Entry 7L8X (electron microscopy, 3.00 A resolution); this record covers chains C and D of the 8 polymer chains in the assembly.

== Chain C ==
Molecule: BG505 SOSIP.v5.2 N241/N289 - gp120
Source organism: Human immunodeficiency virus 1
Chain sequence (503 residues; numbered -1 to 503 plus 11 insertion-coded residues; 13 numbers in that range are skipped by the numbering (no residue carries them; nothing is unmodelled there); the number before each row is that of its first residue; a row labelled like 185A-185J holds insertion residues (185A, then the next letters in order); numbers below 1 keep their minus sign (Met-1 is residue -1)):
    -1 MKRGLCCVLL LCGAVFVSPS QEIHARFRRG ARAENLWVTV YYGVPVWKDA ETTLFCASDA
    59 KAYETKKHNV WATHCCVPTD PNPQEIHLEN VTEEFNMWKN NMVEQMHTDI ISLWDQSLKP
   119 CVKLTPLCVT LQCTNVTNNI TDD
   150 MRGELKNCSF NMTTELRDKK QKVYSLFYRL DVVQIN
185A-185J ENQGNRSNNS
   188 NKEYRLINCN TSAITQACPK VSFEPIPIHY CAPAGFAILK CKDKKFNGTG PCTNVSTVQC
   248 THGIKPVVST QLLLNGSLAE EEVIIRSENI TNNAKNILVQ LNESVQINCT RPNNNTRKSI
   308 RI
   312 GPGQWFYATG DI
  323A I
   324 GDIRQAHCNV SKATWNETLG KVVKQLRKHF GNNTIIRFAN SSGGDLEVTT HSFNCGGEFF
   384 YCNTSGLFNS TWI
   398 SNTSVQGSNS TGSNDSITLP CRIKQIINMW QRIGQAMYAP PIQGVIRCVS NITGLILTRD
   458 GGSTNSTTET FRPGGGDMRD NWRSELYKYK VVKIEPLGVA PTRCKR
Unresolved in the structure: -1 to 32, 61-65, 185A-185J, 398-412
Cystine bridges: Cys54-Cys73, Cys119-Cys205, Cys126-Cys196, Cys131-Cys157, Cys218-Cys247, Cys228-Cys239, Cys296-Cys331, Cys378-Cys445, Cys385-Cys418
Glycans and other covalent adducts: N-acetylglucosamine (NAG) linked to Asn88, Asn133, Asn156, Asn160, Asn197, Asn234, Asn241, Asn262, Asn276, Asn289, Asn295, Asn301, Asn332, Asn339, Asn355, Asn363, Asn386, Asn392, Asn448

== Chain D ==
Molecule: BG505 SOSIP.v5.2 N241/N289 - gp41
Source organism: Human immunodeficiency virus 1
Chain sequence (145 residues; each row starts with the number of its first residue):
   520 LGFLGAAGST MGAASMTLTV QARNLLSGIV QQQSNLLRAP ECQQHLLKLT VWGIKQLQAR
   580 VLAVERYLRD QQLLGIWGCS GKLICCTNVP WNSTWSNRNL SEIWDNMTWL QWDKEISNYT
   640 QIIYGLLEES QNQQEKNEQD LLALD
Unresolved in the structure: 547-563
Cystine bridges: Cys598-Cys604
Glycans and other covalent adducts: N-acetylglucosamine (NAG) linked to Asn611, Asn637

== Chain C / chain D interface ==
Cross-chain cystine bridges: Cys501(C)-Cys605(D)
Residue-residue contacts - 103 pairs, chain C then chain D:
  Leu34(C) - Pro609(D)
  Leu34(C) - Trp610(D)  hydrogen bond (backbone-backbone)
  Leu34(C) - Leu619(D)  hydrophobic
  Trp35(C) - Thr606(D)
  Trp35(C) - Asn607(D)
  Trp35(C) - Val608(D)
  Trp35(C) - Pro609(D)
  Trp35(C) - Trp610(D)
  Val36(C) - Thr606(D)  hydrogen bond (backbone-backbone)
  Val36(C) - Val608(D)  hydrogen bond (backbone-backbone)
  Val36(C) - Pro609(D)
  Val36(C) - Trp610(D)  hydrophobic
  Thr37(C) - Cys604(D)  hydrogen bond (side chain-backbone)
  Val38(C) - Trp596(D)  hydrophobic
  Val38(C) - Leu602(D)
  Val38(C) - Ile603(D)
  Val38(C) - Cys604(D)  hydrogen bond (backbone-backbone)
  Tyr39(C) - Leu602(D)
  Tyr39(C) - Ile603(D)  hydrophobic
  Tyr39(C) - Trp623(D)
  Tyr39(C) - Trp628(D)  hydrophobic
  Tyr40(C) - Leu537(D)
  Tyr40(C) - Leu544(D)
  Tyr40(C) - Tyr586(D)
  Tyr40(C) - Gln590(D)  hydrogen bond
  Tyr40(C) - Leu593(D)  hydrophobic
  Tyr40(C) - Leu602(D)  hydrogen bond (backbone-backbone)
  Gly41(C) - Leu537(D)
  Gly41(C) - Gln540(D)
  Val42(C) - Leu537(D)
  Val42(C) - Trp628(D)  hydrophobic
  Pro43(C) - Leu523(D)  hydrophobic
  Val44(C) - Trp628(D)  hydrophobic
  Val44(C) - Leu629(D)
  Trp45(C) - Leu523(D)  hydrophobic
  Trp45(C) - Ala526(D)  hydrophobic
  Trp45(C) - Leu629(D)  hydrophobic
  Lys46(C) - Asp632(D)  salt bridge
  Thr50(C) - Leu581(D)
  Thr51(C) - Lys574(D)
  Thr51(C) - Ala578(D)
  Leu52(C) - Lys574(D)
  Cys54(C) - Trp571(D)  hydrophobic
  Trp69(C) - Trp571(D)  hydrogen bond (backbone-side chain)
  His72(C) - Thr569(D)
  His72(C) - Trp571(D)
  Cys73(C) - Trp571(D)
  Val75(C) - Gln575(D)
  Ile84(C) - Gly521(D)
  Ile84(C) - Phe522(D)
  Leu86(C) - Leu523(D)
  Glu87(C) - Gly527(D)
  Asn88(C) - Gly527(D)
  Val89(C) - Ala526(D)  hydrophobic
  Val89(C) - Gly527(D)
  Gln103(C) - Lys574(D)
  Asp107(C) - Trp571(D)
  Asp107(C) - Lys574(D)  salt bridge
  Ser110(C) - Val570(D)
  Leu111(C) - Val570(D)  hydrophobic
  Leu111(C) - Trp571(D)  hydrophobic
  Gln114(C) - Thr569(D)  hydrogen bond
  Gln114(C) - Val570(D)  hydrogen bond (side chain-backbone)
  Tyr217(C) - Trp571(D)
  Pro220(C) - Ala578(D)
  Ala221(C) - Asn543(D)
  Ala221(C) - Leu544(D)
  Ala221(C) - Ser546(D)
  Ala221(C) - Ala582(D)
  Gly222(C) - Asn543(D)
  Gly222(C) - Arg585(D)
  Phe223(C) - Arg585(D)
  Ala224(C) - Phe522(D)  hydrophobic
  Thr244(C) - Leu523(D)
  Lys490(C) - Arg585(D)
  Ile491(C) - Leu523(D)  hydrophobic
  Ile491(C) - Arg585(D)  hydrogen bond (backbone-side chain)
  Glu492(C) - Arg585(D)  salt bridge
  Pro493(C) - Leu544(D)  hydrophobic
  Leu494(C) - Leu593(D)  hydrophobic
  Val496(C) - Trp628(D)
  Val496(C) - Trp631(D)  hydrogen bond (backbone-side chain)
  Val496(C) - Ile635(D)
  Ala497(C) - Met530(D)  hydrophobic
  Ala497(C) - Trp610(D)
  Ala497(C) - Trp623(D)  hydrophobic
  Ala497(C) - Trp631(D)
  Pro498(C) - Trp610(D)  hydrophobic
  Pro498(C) - Leu619(D)
  Pro498(C) - Ile622(D)  hydrophobic
  Pro498(C) - Trp623(D)  hydrogen bond (backbone-side chain)
  Pro498(C) - Trp631(D)
  Cys501(C) - Cys605(D)  disulfide
  Lys502(C) - Cys605(D)  hydrogen bond (backbone-side chain)
  Lys502(C) - Asn607(D)
  Arg503(C) - Trp596(D)  hydrogen bond (side chain-backbone)
  Arg503(C) - Gly597(D)
  Arg503(C) - Cys598(D)
  Arg503(C) - Cys605(D)  hydrogen bond (side chain-backbone)
  Arg503(C) - Thr606(D)
  Arg503(C) - Asn607(D)  hydrogen bond (backbone-side chain)
  Arg503(C) - Gln650(D)  hydrogen bond
  Arg503(C) - Gln653(D)  hydrogen bond
Other interface residues (no listed pair), chain C (54 interface residues in all): Phe53, Ala70, Ile215, Thr499, Arg500
Other interface residues (no listed pair), chain D (59 interface residues in all): Gly524, Ala525, Ala533, Thr536, Ala541, Leu545, Gln577, Asp589, Leu592, Lys601, Trp614, Ile642, Tyr643, Leu646

== Overview ==
54 residues of chain C and 59 residues of chain D are in contact; the contacts include 1 disulfide bond, 19
hydrogen bonds and 3 salt bridges. Polar pairs include Lys46(C)-Asp632(D), Asp107(C)-Lys574(D) and
Glu492(C)-Arg585(D).
Here chain C is BG505 SOSIP.v5.2 N241/N289 - gp120 and chain D is BG505 SOSIP.v5.2 N241/N289 - gp41, both from
Human immunodeficiency virus 1. Entry 7L8X (BG505 SOSIP.v5.2 N241/N289 in complex with the polyclonal Fab
pAbC-4 from animal Rh.33311 (Wk26 time point)) was determined by electron microscopy together with 7L7T, 7L7U,
7L85, 7L86, 7L87, 7L88 and 15 further entries from the same study.
